Entry 1JC4 (X-ray diffraction, 2.00 A resolution); this record covers chains A and B.

Chain A (and B):
Name: Methylmalonyl-CoA epimerase
Source organism: Propionibacterium freudenreichii subsp. shermanii
Notes: EC 5.1.99.1; chain B of this document is another copy of the same molecule, construct and numbering; everything in this record applies to it too
UniProt: Q8VQN0 (Q8VQN0_PROFR); residue numbers follow UniProt; this construct covers 1-148
Chain sequence (148 residues; each row starts with the number of its first residue):
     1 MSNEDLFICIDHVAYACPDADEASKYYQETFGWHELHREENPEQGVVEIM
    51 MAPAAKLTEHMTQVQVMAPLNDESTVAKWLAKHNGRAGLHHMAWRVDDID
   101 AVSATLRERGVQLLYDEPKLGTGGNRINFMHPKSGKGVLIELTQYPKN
Disordered / not traced: 1-2, 148 (chain B: 1-3, 148)
Modified residues: Mse1 (selenomethionine); Mse50, Mse51, Mse61, Mse67, Mse92, Mse130 (selenomethionine; parent Met)
Reported in the primary citation:
  - binding site for sulfate ion: G121 to N125
  - conformationally variable residues (side-chain flip): Mse50
  - self-association interface (contacts with another copy of this molecule): D5, F7, I10, Y15, Y26, F31, W33, H34, P53, L89, Mse92, W94, R109, V138

Chain A / chain B interface:
Contacting residue pairs (66):
  D5(A) - G32(B)
  D5(A) - H34(B)  salt bridge
  D5(A) - P53(B)
  D5(A) - A54(B)
  L6(A) - F31(B)
  F7(A) - F31(B)
  F7(A) - W33(B)
  F7(A) - P53(B)
  I8(A) - Mse61(B)
  C9(A) - P53(B)  hydrophobic
  I10(A) - W33(B)  hydrophobic
  I10(A) - T62(B)
  V13(A) - V13(B)  hydrophobic
  V13(A) - Mse92(B)  hydrophobic
  Y15(A) - K136(B)  hydrogen bond (side chain-backbone)
  Y26(A) - S134(B)  hydrogen bond (side chain-backbone)
  Y26(A) - K136(B)
  Y27(A) - W94(B)
  E29(A) - R109(B)
  T30(A) - L106(B)
  T30(A) - R109(B)  hydrogen bond (backbone-side chain)
  T30(A) - V111(B)
  F31(A) - L6(B)
  F31(A) - F7(B)
  F31(A) - W94(B)  hydrophobic
  F31(A) - Mse130(B)
  F31(A) - S134(B)
  G32(A) - D5(B)
  W33(A) - F7(B)
  W33(A) - I10(B)  hydrophobic
  W33(A) - W94(B)
  H34(A) - D5(B)  salt bridge
  P53(A) - D5(B)
  P53(A) - F7(B)
  P53(A) - I8(B)
  A54(A) - D5(B)
  T58(A) - H60(B)
  H60(A) - T58(B)  hydrogen bond
  H60(A) - H60(B)
  H60(A) - Mse61(B)
  Mse61(A) - I8(B)
  T62(A) - I10(B)
  T62(A) - T62(B)  hydrogen bond
  V64(A) - I10(B)  hydrophobic
  V64(A) - Mse92(B)  hydrophobic
  R86(A) - H83(B)
  A87(A) - G137(B)
  L89(A) - V138(B)  hydrophobic
  Mse92(A) - Y27(B)
  W94(A) - Y27(B)
  W94(A) - F31(B)  hydrophobic
  W94(A) - W33(B)
  L106(A) - T30(B)
  R109(A) - E29(B)  hydrogen bond (side chain-backbone)
  R109(A) - T30(B)  hydrogen bond (side chain-backbone)
  V111(A) - T30(B)
  Mse130(A) - F31(B)  hydrophobic
  S134(A) - Y26(B)  hydrogen bond (backbone-side chain)
  S134(A) - F31(B)
  K136(A) - Y15(B)  hydrogen bond (backbone-side chain)
  K136(A) - Y26(B)
  K136(A) - A87(B)
  G137(A) - A87(B)
  V138(A) - Y15(B)  hydrophobic
  V138(A) - G88(B)
  V138(A) - L89(B)  hydrophobic
Other interface residues (no listed pair), chain A (43 interface residues in all): E4, E22, A55, Q63, G88, H91, I140
Other interface residues (no listed pair), chain B (44 interface residues in all): E4, C9, A55, Q63, V64, H91, K133, G135, I140

Overview:
Chain A and chain B form an interface of 43 and 44 residues respectively; the contacts include 9 hydrogen
bonds and 2 salt bridges. Among the polar pairs are D5(A)-H34(B), Y15(A)-K136(B) and Y26(A)-S134(B). From the
paper: a binding site for sulfate ion at G121(A); conformational variability at Mse50(A).
Chain A and chain B are both Methylmalonyl-CoA epimerase (Propionibacterium freudenreichii subsp. shermanii);
the structure, Crystal Structure of Se-Met Methylmalonyl-CoA Epimerase, was determined by X-ray diffraction
(same publication as 1JC5).
